Entry 8YU9 (X-ray diffraction, 3.25 A resolution); this record covers chains B and E of the 6 polymer chains in the assembly.

== Chain B ==
Protein: Tubulin beta chain
Source organism: Sus scrofa
UniProtKB: A0A8D0VN39 (A0A8D0VN39_PIG); numbering as in UniProt (aligned over 1-431)
Sequence (431 residues; numbered 1 to 431; the number before each row is that of its first residue):
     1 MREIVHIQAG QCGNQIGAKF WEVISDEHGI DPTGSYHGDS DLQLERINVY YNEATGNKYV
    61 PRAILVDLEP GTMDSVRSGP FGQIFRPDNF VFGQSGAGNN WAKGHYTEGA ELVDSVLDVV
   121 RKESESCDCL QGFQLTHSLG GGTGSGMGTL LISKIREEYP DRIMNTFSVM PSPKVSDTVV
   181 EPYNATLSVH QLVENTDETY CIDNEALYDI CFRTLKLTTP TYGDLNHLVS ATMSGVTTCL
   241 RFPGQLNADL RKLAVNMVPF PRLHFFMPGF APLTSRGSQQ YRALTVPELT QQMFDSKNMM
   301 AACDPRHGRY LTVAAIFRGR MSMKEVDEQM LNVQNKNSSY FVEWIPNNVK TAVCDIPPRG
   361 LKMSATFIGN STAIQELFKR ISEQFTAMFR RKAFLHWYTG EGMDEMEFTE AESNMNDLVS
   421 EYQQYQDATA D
Not modelled in the structure: 1, 429-431
Ion coordination: Mg2+: Gln11, Asp177 (together with GDP)
Residues lining bound ligands:
  - A1D7A (4-(2-chloranylthieno[3,2-d]pyrimidin-4-yl)-7-methoxy-1,3-dihydroquinoxalin-2-one): Val236, Cys239, Leu240, Leu246, Ala248, Lys252, Leu253, Asn256, Met257, Thr312, Val313, Ala314, Ala315, Ile316, Asn348, Lys350, Thr351, Ala352
  - GDP (guanosine-5'-diphosphate): Ala9, Gly10, Gln11, Cys12, Gln15, Ile16, Glu69, Asn99, Ser138, Gly140, Gly141, Gly142, Thr143, Gly144, Val169, Val175, Ser176, Asp177, Glu181, Asn204, Leu207, Tyr222, Leu225, Asn226

== Chain E ==
Protein: Stathmin-4
Source organism: Rattus norvegicus
UniProtKB: P63043 (STMN4_RAT); residues 5-145 here correspond to UniProt positions 49-189 (UniProt number = residue number + 44)
Sequence (143 residues; row label = number of the first residue in the row):
     3 MADMEVIELN KCTSGQSFEV ILKPPSFDGV PEFNASLPRR RDPSLEEIQK KLEAAEERRK
    63 YQEAELLKHL AEKREHEREV IQKAIEENNN FIKMAKEKLA QKMESNKENR EAHLAAMLER
   123 LQEKDKHAEE VRKNKELKEE ASR
Not modelled in the structure: 3-5, 29-44, 142-145
Construct notes: initiating methionine (3); expression tag (4)
Swiss-Prot annotation at these positions:
  - modified residue: Ser46 (Phosphoserine)

== Chain B / chain E interface ==
Residue-residue contacts (24; chain B residue first):
  His105(B) with Lys75(E)
  Tyr106(B) with Lys75(E), hydrogen bond; His78(E), hydrogen bond; Val82(E), hydrophobic
  Thr107(B) with Ile83(E)
  Leu150(B) with Glu79(E)
  Ser153(B) with Leu72(E); Arg76(E), hydrogen bond
  Lys154(B) with Arg76(E); Glu79(E), salt bridge
  Arg156(B) with Leu68(E)
  Glu157(B) with Leu69(E); Leu72(E); Arg76(E), salt bridge
  Thr399(B) with Glu89(E)
  Gly400(B) with Ala86(E)
  Glu401(B) with Val82(E); Ala86(E)
  Gly402(B) with Val82(E); Lys85(E); Ala86(E)
  Met403(B) with Val82(E); Lys85(E), hydrogen bond (backbone-side chain)
  Glu407(B) with His78(E), salt bridge
Other interface residues (no listed pair), chain B (17 interface residues in all): Pro160, Gln191, Asn195
Other interface residues (no listed pair), chain E (13 interface residues in all): Glu65

== In short ==
17 residues of chain B and 13 residues of chain E are in contact, with 4 hydrogen bonds and 3 salt bridges.
Polar pairs include Lys154(B)-Glu79(E), Glu157(B)-Arg76(E) and Glu407(B)-His78(E). Bound to chain B: compound
A1D7A and GDP.
Chain B is Tubulin beta chain (Sus scrofa) and chain E is Stathmin-4 (Rattus norvegicus); the structure,
Tubulin-RB3-TTL in complex with compound SI10, was determined by X-ray diffraction (same publication as 8YTX
and 8YUA).
